PDB entry 7ZSB | electron microscopy, 6.60 A resolution (low resolution: residue-level contacts below are approximate; hydrogen-bond / salt-bridge calls are withheld) | chains N and e of the 38 polymer chains in the assembly

[Chain N]
Molecule: Non-template DNA
Sequence (219 nucleotides; row label = number of the first residue in the row; numbers below 1 keep their minus sign (DA-73 is residue -73)):
   -73 AGCACGCTGTGTATATAATAGCTATGGAACGTTCGATTCACCTCCGATGT
   -23 GTGTTGTACATACATAAAAATATCATAGCTCTTCTGCGCTGTGTTCCGCT
    27 CAATTGGTCGTAGACAGCTCTAGCACCGCTTAAACGCACGTACGCGCTGT
    77 CCCCCGCGTTTTAACCGCCAAGGGGATTACTCCCTAGTCTCCAGGCACGT
   127 GTCAGATATATACATCGAT

[Chain e]
Molecule: Histone H3.2
Organism: Xenopus laevis
Reference sequence: P84233 (H32_XENLA); residues 1-135 here correspond to UniProt positions 2-136 (UniProt number = residue number + 1)
Sequence (135 residues; numbered 1 to 135; the number before each row is that of its first residue):
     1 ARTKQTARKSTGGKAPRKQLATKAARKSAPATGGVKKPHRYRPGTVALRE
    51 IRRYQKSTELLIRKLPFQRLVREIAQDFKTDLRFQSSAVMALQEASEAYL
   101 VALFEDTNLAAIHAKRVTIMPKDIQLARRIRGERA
Unresolved in the structure: 1-36, 135
Differences from the reference sequence: conflict Ala102 (Gly103 in P84233); engineered mutation Ala110 (Cys111 in P84233)
Curated features (UniProtKB/Swiss-Prot):
  - modified residue: Arg2 (Asymmetric dimethylarginine), Thr3 (Phosphothreonine), Lys4 (Allysine), Gln5 (5-glutamyl dopamine), Thr6 (Phosphothreonine), Arg8 (Citrulline), Lys9 (N6,N6,N6-trimethyllysine), Ser10 (ADP-ribosylserine), Thr11 (Phosphothreonine), Lys14 (N6-(2-hydroxyisobutyryl)lysine), Arg17 (Asymmetric dimethylarginine), Lys18 (N6-(2-hydroxyisobutyryl)lysine), Lys23 (N6-(2-hydroxyisobutyryl)lysine), Arg26 (Citrulline), Lys27 (N6,N6,N6-trimethyllysine), Ser28 (ADP-ribosylserine), Lys36 (N6,N6,N6-trimethyllysine), Lys37 (N6-methyllysine), Tyr41 (Phosphotyrosine), Lys56 (N6,N6,N6-trimethyllysine) and 8 more in UniProt

[Interface between chain N and chain e]
Pairs across the interface (32; chain N residue first):
  DT6(N) with His39(e); Tyr41(e)
  DC7(N) with Tyr41(e); Arg49(e)
  DT8(N) with Arg49(e); Arg52(e); Arg53(e)
  DT9(N) with Arg52(e)
  DC80(N) with Thr118(e)
  DC81(N) with Pro43(e); Gly44(e)
  DG82(N) with Arg40(e); Tyr41(e); Arg42(e); Pro43(e); Gly44(e); Thr45(e); Val46(e); Ala47(e)
  DC83(N) with His39(e); Arg40(e); Tyr41(e); Val46(e)
  DA90(N) with Arg63(e); Leu65(e); Pro66(e); Arg69(e)
  DC91(N) with Arg63(e); Lys64(e); Leu65(e)
  DC92(N) with Lys64(e)
  DG100(N) with Arg83(e)
Other interface residues (no listed pair), chain N (15 interface residues in all): DC5, DC71, DG98
Other interface residues (no listed pair), chain e (22 interface residues in all): Lys56, Asp81, Lys115

[Overview]
15 residues of chain N face 22 of chain e across their interface.
Chain N is Non-template DNA and chain e is Histone H3.2 (Xenopus laevis); the structure, Yeast RNA polymerase
II transcription pre-initiation complex with the +1 nucleosome and NTP, complex C, was determined by electron
microscopy, deposited together with 7ZS9 and 7ZSA.
